Entry 2UWV (X-ray diffraction, 2.13 A resolution); this record covers chains H and M of the 3 polymer chains in the assembly.

[Chain H]
Protein: Reaction center protein H chain
Source organism: Rhodobacter sphaeroides
UniProtKB: P0C0Y7 (RCEH_RHOSH); residues 1-260 here = UniProt positions 1-260
Amino-acid sequence (260 residues; numbered 1 to 260; the number before each row is that of its first residue):
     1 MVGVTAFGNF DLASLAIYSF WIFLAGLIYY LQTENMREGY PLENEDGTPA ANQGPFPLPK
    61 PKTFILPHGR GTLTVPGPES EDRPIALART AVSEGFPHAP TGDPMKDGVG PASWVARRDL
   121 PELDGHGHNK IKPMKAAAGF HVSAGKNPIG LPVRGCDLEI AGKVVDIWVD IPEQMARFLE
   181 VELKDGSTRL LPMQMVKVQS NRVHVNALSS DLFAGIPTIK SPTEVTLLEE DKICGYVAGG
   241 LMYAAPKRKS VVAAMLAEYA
Disordered / not traced: 1-10, 252-260

[Chain M]
Protein: Reaction center protein M chain
Source organism: Rhodobacter sphaeroides
UniProtKB: P0C0Y9 (RCEM_RHOSH); residues 1-307 here = UniProt positions 1-307
Amino-acid sequence (307 residues; each row starts with the number of its first residue):
     1 AEYQNIFSQV QVRGPADLGM TEDVNLANRS GVGPFSTLLG WFGNAQLGPI YLGSLGVLSL
    61 FSGLMWFFTI GIWFWYQAGW NPAVFLRDLF FFSLEPPAPE YGLSFAAPLK EGGLWLIASF
   121 FMFVAVWSWW GRTYLRAQAL GMGKHTAWAF LSAIWLWMVL GFIRPILMGS WSEAVPYGIF
   181 SHLDWTNNFS LVHGNLFYNP FHGLSIAFLY GSALLFAMHG ATILAVSRFG GERELEQIAD
   241 RGTAAERAAL FWRWTMGFNA TMEGIHRWAI WMAVLVTLTG GIGILLSGTV VDNWYVWGQN
   301 HGMAPLN
Disordered / not traced: 304-307
Metal / ion sites: bacteriochlorophyll a Mg site 1 near His-182 (its only coordinating residue here); bacteriochlorophyll a Mg site 2 near His-202 (its only coordinating residue here); Fe ion: His-219, Glu-234, His-266 (shared with 2 residues of chain L)
Small-molecule neighbours:
  - bacteriochlorophyll a (BCL), molecule 1: Trp-66, Phe-67, Met-122, Trp-157, Leu-160, Val-175, Ile-179, His-182, Leu-183, Trp-185, Thr-186
  - bacteriochlorophyll a (BCL), molecule 2: Trp-66, Met-122, Val-126, Phe-150, Ala-153, Ile-154, Leu-156, Trp-157, Leu-160, Trp-185, Thr-186, Asn-187, Phe-189, Ser-190, Asn-195, Leu-196, Phe-197, His-202, Ser-205, Ile-206, Leu-209, Tyr-210, Val-276, Thr-277, Gly-280, Gly-281, Ile-284
  - bacteriochlorophyll a (BCL), molecule 3: Thr-186, Phe-197, Tyr-210
  - bacteriochlorophyll a (BCL), molecule 4: Phe-197, Gly-203, Ile-206, Ala-207, Tyr-210, Gly-211, Leu-214
  - bacteriopheophytin a (BPH), molecule 1: Ser-59, Leu-60, Gly-63, Leu-64, Trp-66, Phe-67, Ala-125, Val-126, Trp-129, Thr-133, Thr-146, Ala-149, Phe-150, Ala-153, Ala-273, Val-274, Thr-277
  - bacteriopheophytin a (BPH), molecule 2: Tyr-210, Ala-213, Leu-214, Ala-217, Met-218, Trp-252, Thr-255, Met-256
  - spheroidene (SPO): Trp-66, Phe-67, Phe-68, Ile-70, Gly-71, Ile-72, Phe-74, Trp-75, Phe-85, Leu-89, Phe-105, Trp-115, Leu-116, Ser-119, Phe-120, Met-122, Phe-123, Trp-157, Met-158, Leu-160, Gly-161, Phe-162, Trp-171, Val-175, Tyr-177, Gly-178, Ile-179, His-182
  - ubiquinone-10 (U10): Leu-214, Leu-215, Met-218, His-219, Thr-222, Ile-223, Ala-245, Ala-248, Ala-249, Trp-252, Met-256, Phe-258, Asn-259, Ala-260, Thr-261, Met-262, Ile-265, Trp-268, Met-272

[How chain H and chain M interact]
Contacting residue pairs (113; chain H residue first):
  Asp-11(H) / Val-290(M)
  Asp-11(H) / Trp-297(M)  hydrogen bond
  Asp-11(H) / Gly-302(M)
  Ala-13(H) / Val-291(M)  hydrophobic
  Ala-13(H) / Trp-297(M)
  Ser-14(H) / Trp-297(M)
  Ser-14(H) / His-301(M)
  Ser-14(H) / Gly-302(M)
  Ala-16(H) / Phe-201(M)
  Ile-17(H) / Pro-200(M)  hydrophobic
  Ile-17(H) / Phe-201(M)  hydrophobic
  Ile-17(H) / Leu-204(M)  hydrophobic
  Phe-20(H) / Phe-201(M)  hydrophobic
  Phe-20(H) / Leu-204(M)  hydrophobic
  Phe-20(H) / Phe-208(M)  hydrophobic
  Phe-20(H) / Thr-279(M)
  Trp-21(H) / Leu-204(M)  hydrophobic
  Phe-23(H) / Trp-271(M)  hydrophobic
  Leu-27(H) / Trp-271(M)  hydrophobic
  Leu-27(H) / Leu-275(M)  hydrophobic
  Tyr-30(H) / Arg-267(M)  hydrogen bond
  Leu-31(H) / Arg-267(M)
  Leu-31(H) / Trp-268(M)  hydrophobic
  Gln-32(H) / Phe-258(M)
  Asn-35(H) / Ala-260(M)
  Asn-35(H) / Thr-261(M)  hydrogen bond (side chain-backbone)
  Asn-35(H) / Gly-264(M)  hydrogen bond (side chain-backbone)
  Asn-35(H) / Ile-265(M)  hydrogen bond (side chain-backbone)
  Asn-35(H) / Trp-268(M)
  Glu-38(H) / Ile-238(M)
  Glu-38(H) / Arg-241(M)  salt bridge
  Glu-38(H) / Thr-261(M)
  Tyr-40(H) / Arg-253(M)  hydrogen bond
  Leu-42(H) / Arg-253(M)
  Lys-62(H) / Glu-263(M)  salt bridge
  Lys-62(H) / Arg-267(M)
  Phe-64(H) / Ile-238(M)  hydrophobic
  Phe-64(H) / Glu-263(M)
  Leu-66(H) / Ala-239(M)  hydrophobic
  Leu-73(H) / Ile-238(M)
  Leu-73(H) / Ala-239(M)
  Glu-79(H) / Arg-241(M)  salt bridge
  Pro-111(H) / Arg-247(M)  hydrogen bond (backbone-side chain)
  Ala-112(H) / Arg-247(M)
  Ser-113(H) / Thr-243(M)
  Ser-113(H) / Arg-247(M)  hydrogen bond (backbone-side chain)
  Val-115(H) / Arg-241(M)
  Val-115(H) / Gly-242(M)
  Val-115(H) / Thr-243(M)
  Val-115(H) / Glu-246(M)
  Arg-117(H) / Glu-236(M)  hydrogen bond (side chain-backbone)
  Arg-117(H) / Gln-237(M)
  Arg-117(H) / Asp-240(M)  hydrogen bond (side chain-backbone)
  Arg-117(H) / Arg-241(M)
  Arg-117(H) / Gly-242(M)
  Arg-118(H) / Asp-240(M)  hydrogen bond (backbone-side chain)
  Glu-122(H) / Arg-233(M)  salt bridge
  Glu-122(H) / Glu-236(M)
  Gly-125(H) / Met-20(M)
  Ile-131(H) / Arg-233(M)
  Ala-138(H) / Pro-15(M)
  Gly-139(H) / Arg-13(M)
  Gly-139(H) / Gly-14(M)
  Gly-139(H) / Pro-15(M)
  Phe-140(H) / Arg-13(M)
  Phe-140(H) / Gly-14(M)
  Phe-140(H) / Pro-15(M)
  His-141(H) / Val-12(M)
  His-141(H) / Arg-13(M)  hydrogen bond (backbone-backbone)
  Val-142(H) / Val-10(M)  hydrophobic
  Val-142(H) / Gln-11(M)
  Ser-143(H) / Gln-11(M)  hydrogen bond (backbone-backbone)
  Ser-143(H) / Val-12(M)  hydrogen bond (side chain-backbone)
  Ser-143(H) / Arg-13(M)
  Ala-144(H) / Val-10(M)
  Ala-144(H) / Gln-11(M)  hydrogen bond (backbone-backbone)
  Ala-144(H) / Thr-37(M)
  Ala-144(H) / Trp-41(M)  hydrophobic
  Gly-145(H) / Gln-9(M)
  Gly-145(H) / Trp-41(M)
  Lys-146(H) / Val-10(M)
  Pro-172(H) / Asp-17(M)
  Glu-173(H) / Asn-44(M)
  Gln-174(H) / Val-12(M)
  Gln-174(H) / Arg-13(M)
  Gln-174(H) / Gly-14(M)  hydrogen bond (side chain-backbone)
  Gln-174(H) / Pro-15(M)  hydrogen bond (side chain-backbone)
  Met-175(H) / Val-12(M)
  Met-175(H) / Glu-232(M)
  Ala-176(H) / Val-12(M)
  Arg-177(H) / Glu-232(M)  salt bridge
  Arg-177(H) / Arg-233(M)
  Met-193(H) / Gln-9(M)
  Gln-194(H) / Tyr-3(M)
  Gln-194(H) / Asn-5(M)
  Gln-194(H) / Ser-227(M)  hydrogen bond (side chain-backbone)
  Gln-194(H) / Arg-228(M)
  Met-195(H) / Arg-228(M)
  Val-196(H) / Tyr-3(M)
  Val-196(H) / Gln-9(M)  hydrogen bond (backbone-side chain)
  Lys-197(H) / Gln-9(M)
  Val-198(H) / Gln-9(M)  hydrogen bond (backbone-side chain)
  Leu-227(H) / Arg-233(M)
  Leu-227(H) / Glu-236(M)
  Leu-227(H) / Asp-240(M)
  Glu-230(H) / Arg-233(M)  salt bridge
  Asp-231(H) / Gly-242(M)
  Asp-231(H) / Thr-243(M)  hydrogen bond (side chain-backbone)
  Cys-234(H) / Arg-228(M)  hydrogen bond (side chain-backbone)
  Cys-234(H) / Phe-229(M)
  Gly-235(H) / Arg-247(M)
  Ala-238(H) / Phe-229(M)  hydrophobic
  Leu-241(H) / Arg-228(M)
Other interface residues (no listed pair), chain H (73 interface residues in all): Leu-12, Leu-24, Glu-34, Arg-37, Gly-39, Glu-81, Gly-110, Trp-114, His-126, Lys-130, Met-134, Pro-148, Val-169, Pro-192, Asn-206
Other interface residues (no listed pair), chain M (56 interface residues in all): Ala-1, Glu-2, Gly-19, Asn-259, Leu-286, Trp-294

[Summary]
The interface between chain H and chain M involves 73 residues on one side and 56 on the other; the contacts
include 22 hydrogen bonds and 6 salt bridges. Polar pairs include Glu-38(H)/Arg-241(M), Lys-62(H)/Glu-263(M)
and Glu-79(H)/Arg-241(M).
Here chain H is Reaction center protein H chain and chain M is Reaction center protein M chain, both from
Rhodobacter sphaeroides. Entry 2UWV (X-ray high resolution structure of the photosynthetic reaction center
from Rb. sphaeroides at pH 6.5 in ...) was determined by X-ray diffraction, deposited together with 2J8C,
2J8D, 2UWS, 2UWT, 2UWU, 2UWW and 7 further entries.
